PDB entry 1IN8 | X-ray diffraction, 1.90 A resolution | chain A

[Chain A]
Molecule: Holliday junction DNA helicase ruvb
Source organism: Thermotoga maritima
UniProt: Q56313 (RUVB_THEMA); numbering as in UniProt (aligned over 1-334)
Chain sequence (334 residues; numbered 1 to 334; the number before each row is that of its first residue):
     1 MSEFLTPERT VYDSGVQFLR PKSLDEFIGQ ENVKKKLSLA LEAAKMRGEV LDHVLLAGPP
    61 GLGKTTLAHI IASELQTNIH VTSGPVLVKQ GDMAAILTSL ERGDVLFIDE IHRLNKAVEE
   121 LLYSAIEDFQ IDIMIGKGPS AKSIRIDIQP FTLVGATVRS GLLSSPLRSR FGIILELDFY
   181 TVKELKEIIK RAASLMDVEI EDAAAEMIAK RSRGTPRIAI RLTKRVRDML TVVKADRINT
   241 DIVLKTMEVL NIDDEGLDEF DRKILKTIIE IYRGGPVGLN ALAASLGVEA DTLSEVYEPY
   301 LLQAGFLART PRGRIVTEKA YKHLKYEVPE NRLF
Disordered / not traced: 1-16, 132-146, 330-334
Sequence notes: engineered mutation Val-158 (Thr in Q56313)
Ligand contacts: ADP (adenosine-5'-diphosphate): Leu-19, Arg-20, Pro-21, Glu-26, Phe-27, Ile-28, Pro-59, Pro-60, Gly-61, Leu-62, Gly-63, Lys-64, Thr-65, Thr-66, Tyr-180, Ile-188, Arg-191, Pro-216, Arg-217, Ile-220
UniProt features mapped onto this chain:
  - binding site (ADP): Leu-19, Arg-20, Phe-27, Ile-28, Gly-61, Leu-62, Gly-63, Lys-64, Thr-65, Thr-66, Tyr-180, Pro-216, Arg-217
  - binding site (ATP): Glu-26, Phe-27, Ile-28, Leu-62, Gly-63, Glu-127 to Phe-129, Arg-170, Pro-216
  - binding site (DNA): Arg-309, Arg-314
  - mutagenesis: Ala-156 (A156C: 38% DNA-dependent ATPase activity; A156S: 32% DNA-dependent ATPase activity, allows branch migration), Arg-170 (R170A/R: 3-4% DNA-dependent ATPase activity, nobranch migration), Pro-216 (P216G: 11% DNA-dependent ATPase activity, allows branch migration), Arg-217 (R217A: 43% DNA-dependent ATPase activity, allows branch migration; R217K: 5% DNA-dependent ATPase activity, no branch migration)

[In short]
Chain A binds ADP. From UniProt: 13 ADP-binding residues, 10 ATP-binding residues, DNA-binding residues
Arg-309 and Arg-314 and 4 mutagenesis sites.
Chain A is Holliday junction DNA helicase ruvb (Thermotoga maritima); the structure, Thermotoga maritima ruvb
T158V, was determined by X-ray diffraction, deposited together with 1IN4, 1IN5, 1IN6, 1IN7 and 1J7K.
